Entry 4FIF (X-ray diffraction, 2.60 A resolution); this record covers chains A and C.

Chain A:
Name: Serine/threonine-protein kinase PAK 4
From: Homo sapiens
Notes: EC 2.7.11.1
UniProtKB: O96013 (PAK4_HUMAN); residues 274-591 here correspond to UniProt positions 1-318 (UniProt number = residue number - 273)
Amino-acid sequence (346 residues; numbered 246 to 591; the number before each row is that of its first residue):
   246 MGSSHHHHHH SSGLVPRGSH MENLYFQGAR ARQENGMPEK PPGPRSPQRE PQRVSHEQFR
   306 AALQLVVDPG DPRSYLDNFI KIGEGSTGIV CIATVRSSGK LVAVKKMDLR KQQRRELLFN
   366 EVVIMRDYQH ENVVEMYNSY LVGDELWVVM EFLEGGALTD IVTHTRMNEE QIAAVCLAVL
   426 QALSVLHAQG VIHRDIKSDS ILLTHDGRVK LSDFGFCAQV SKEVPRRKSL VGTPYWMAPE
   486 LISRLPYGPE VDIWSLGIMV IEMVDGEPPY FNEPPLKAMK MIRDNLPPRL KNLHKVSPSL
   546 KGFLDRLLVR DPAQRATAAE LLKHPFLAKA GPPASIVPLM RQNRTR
Disordered / not traced: 246-295, 590-591
Construct notes: expression tag (246-273)
Modified positions: Ser474 (phosphoserine; SEP)
Small-molecule neighbours: AMP-PNP (ANP; phosphoaminophosphonic acid-adenylate ester): Ile327, Gly328, Glu329, Gly330, Ser331, Thr332, Gly333, Val335, Ala348, Lys350, Glu366, Met395, Glu396, Phe397, Leu398, Ala402, Asp440, Asp444, Leu447, Ser457, Asp458, Phe459, Gly460, Phe461

Chain C:
Name: Serine/threonine-protein kinase PAK 4
Notes: EC 2.7.11.1
UniProtKB: O96013 (PAK4_HUMAN); numbering as in UniProt (aligned over 49-56)
Amino-acid sequence (8 residues; numbered 49 to 56; the number before each row is that of its first residue):
    49 RPKPLVDP
Disordered / not traced: 56
From the paper describing this entry:
  - mutagenesis - R49A/P50A/K51A/P52A: increased catalytic activity

Chain A / chain C interface:
Pairs across the interface - 25 pairs, chain A then chain C:
  Ser331(A) - Pro52(C)
  Gln358(A) - Val54(C)
  Arg359(A) - Val54(C)
  Arg359(A) - Asp55(C)
  Thr404(A) - Arg49(C)
  Ser443(A) - Arg49(C)
  Asp444(A) - Arg49(C)  salt bridge
  Phe461(A) - Pro52(C)  hydrophobic
  Phe461(A) - Val54(C)  hydrophobic
  Leu475(A) - Leu53(C)
  Leu475(A) - Val54(C)
  Leu475(A) - Asp55(C)  hydrogen bond (backbone-backbone)
  Val476(A) - Leu53(C)
  Gly477(A) - Pro52(C)
  Gly477(A) - Leu53(C)  hydrogen bond (backbone-backbone)
  Thr478(A) - Lys51(C)
  Thr478(A) - Pro52(C)
  Pro479(A) - Lys51(C)
  Tyr480(A) - Pro50(C)  hydrophobic
  Trp481(A) - Arg49(C)
  Trp481(A) - Pro50(C)  hydrophobic
  Glu507(A) - Arg49(C)  salt bridge
  Phe516(A) - Arg49(C)
  Phe516(A) - Pro50(C)  hydrophobic
  Met524(A) - Leu53(C)  hydrophobic
Interface residues without a listed pair, chain A (22 interface residues in all): Leu362, Thr408, Asp440, Lys442, Met482
The authors on this interface:
  - interface residues, chain C: Arg49(C), Pro52(C)

Summary:
Chain A and chain C form an interface of 22 and 7 residues respectively, with 2 hydrogen bonds and 2 salt
bridges. Polar contacts include Asp444(A)-Arg49(C), Glu507(A)-Arg49(C) and Leu475(A)-Asp55(C). Chain A binds
AMP-PNP. From the paper: R49A/P50A/K51A/P52A of chain C increase catalytic activity; interface residues
Arg49(C) and Pro52(C).
Here chain A is Serine/threonine-protein kinase PAK 4 (Homo sapiens) and chain C is Serine/threonine-protein
kinase PAK 4. Entry 4FIF (Catalytic domain of human PAK4 with RPKPLVDP peptide) was determined by X-ray
diffraction (same publication as 4FIE, 4FIG, 4FIH, 4FII and 4FIJ).
